Entry 3J41 (electron microscopy, 25.00 A resolution (very low resolution: no residue pairs are listed; an interface is given only as per-side residue counts)); this record covers chains A and E of the 6 polymer chains in the assembly.

[Chain A]
Molecule: Lens fiber major intrinsic protein
Organism: Ovis aries
Chain sequence (263 residues; each row starts with the number of its first residue):
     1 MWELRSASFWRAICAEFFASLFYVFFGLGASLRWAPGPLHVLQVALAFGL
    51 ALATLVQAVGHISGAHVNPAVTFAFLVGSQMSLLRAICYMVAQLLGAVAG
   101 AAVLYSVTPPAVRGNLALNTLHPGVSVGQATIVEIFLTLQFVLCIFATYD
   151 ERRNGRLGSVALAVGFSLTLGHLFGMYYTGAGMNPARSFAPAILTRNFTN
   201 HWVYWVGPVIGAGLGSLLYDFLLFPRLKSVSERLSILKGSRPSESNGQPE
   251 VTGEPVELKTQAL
Not modelled in the structure: 1-8, 242-263
What the authors report for this chain:
  - conformationally variable residues (side-chain flip): Tyr-149 (from molecular simulation)
  - mutagenesis - I236A (-0.87 kcal mole-1): increased binding to Calmodulin (chain E)

[Chain E]
Molecule: Calmodulin
Organism: Homo sapiens
Reference sequence: P62158 (CALM_HUMAN); residues 0-148 here correspond to UniProt positions 1-149 (UniProt number = residue number + 1)
Chain sequence (149 residues; each row starts with the number of its first residue; numbering starts at 0):
     0 MADQLTEEQIAEFKEAFSLFDKDGDGTITTKELGTVMRSLGQNPTEAELQ
    50 DMINEVDADGNGTIDFPEFLTMMARKMKDTDSEEEIREAFRVFDKDGNGY
   100 ISAAELRHVMTNLGEKLTDEEVDEMIREADIDGDGQVNYEEFVQMMTAK
Not modelled in the structure: 0-5
Ion coordination: Ca2+ site 1: Asp-20, Asp-22, Asp-24, Thr-26; Ca2+ site 2: Asp-58, Asn-60, Thr-62, Asp-64; Ca2+ site 3: Asp-93, Asp-95, Asn-97, Tyr-99, Glu-104; Ca2+ site 4: Asp-129, Asp-131, Asp-133, Gln-135, Glu-140

[Chain A / chain E interface]
At this resolution (25 A) residue pairs are not listed: 13 residues of chain A and 19 of chain E lie at the interface.
From the paper, about this interface:
  - interface residues, chain A: Leu-234(A), Leu-237(A)
  - hot spots on chain A (mutagenesis) - L227A (8.4 kcal mole-1), V230A (7.75 kcal mole-1), L234A (1.3 kcal mole-1), L237A: decreased binding to Calmodulin (chain E)

[Summary]
The interface between chain A and chain E involves 13 residues on one side and 19 on the other. From the
paper: L227A, V230A and L234A of chain A, among others, reduce binding to Calmodulin (chain E); interface
residues Leu-234(A) and Leu-237(A); 5 substitutions were tested in all.
Chain A is Lens fiber major intrinsic protein (Ovis aries) and chain E is Calmodulin (Homo sapiens); the
structure, Pseudo-atomic model of the Aquaporin-0/Calmodulin complex derived from electron microscopy, was
determined by electron microscopy.
